PDB entry 5OKI | X-ray diffraction, 4.50 A resolution (low resolution: residue-level contacts below are approximate; hydrogen-bond / salt-bridge calls are withheld) | chains A and G of the 4 polymer chains in the assembly

[Chain A]
Molecule: DNA polymerase epsilon catalytic subunit A
From: Saccharomyces cerevisiae (strain ATCC 204508 / S288c)
Notes: EC 2.7.7.7
Reference sequence: P21951 (DPOE_YEAST); numbering as in UniProt (aligned over 1-524)
Amino-acid sequence (524 residues; numbered 1 to 524; the number before each row is that of its first residue):
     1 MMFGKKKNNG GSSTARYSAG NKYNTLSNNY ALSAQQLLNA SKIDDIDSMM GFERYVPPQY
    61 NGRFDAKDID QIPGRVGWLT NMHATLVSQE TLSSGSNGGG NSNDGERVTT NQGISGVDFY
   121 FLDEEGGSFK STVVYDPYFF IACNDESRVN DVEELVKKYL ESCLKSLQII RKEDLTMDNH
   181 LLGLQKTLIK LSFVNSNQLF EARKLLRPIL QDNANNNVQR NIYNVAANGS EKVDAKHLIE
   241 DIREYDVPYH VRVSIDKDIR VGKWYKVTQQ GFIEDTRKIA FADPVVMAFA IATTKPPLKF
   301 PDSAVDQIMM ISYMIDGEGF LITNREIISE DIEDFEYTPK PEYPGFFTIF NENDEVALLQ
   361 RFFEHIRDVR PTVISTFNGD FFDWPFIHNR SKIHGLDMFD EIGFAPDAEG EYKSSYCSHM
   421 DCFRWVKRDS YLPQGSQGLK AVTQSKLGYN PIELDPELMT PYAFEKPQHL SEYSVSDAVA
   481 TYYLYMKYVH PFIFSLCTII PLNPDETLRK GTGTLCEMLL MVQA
Unresolved in the structure: 1-30, 62-63, 75, 91-105, 170-187, 220-232
Sequence notes: engineered mutation A290 (Asp in P21951), A292 (Glu in P21951)
Cystine bridges: C516 forms a disulfide with the same residue of a neighbouring copy of this chain

[Chain G]
Molecule: Sister chromatid cohesion protein DCC1
From: Saccharomyces cerevisiae (strain ATCC 204508 / S288c)
Reference sequence: P25559 (DCC1_YEAST); residues 1-380 here = UniProt positions 1-380
Amino-acid sequence (380 residues; each row starts with the number of its first residue):
     1 MSINLHSAPE YDPSYKLIQL TPELLDIIQD PVQNHQLRFK SLDKDKSEVV LCSHDKTWVL
    61 KQRKHSNTVL LMREFVPEQP ITFDETLLFG LSKPYMDVVG FAKTESEFET RETHGELNLN
   121 SVPIYNGELD FSDKIMKRSS TKVIGTLEEL LENSPCSALE GISKWHKIGG SVKDGVLCIL
   181 SQDFLFKALH VLLMSAMAES LDLQHLNVED THHAVGKDIE DEFNPYTREI IETVLNKFAV
   241 QEQEAENNTW RLRIPFIAQW YGIQALRKYV SGISMPIDEF LIKWKSLFPP FFPCDIDIDM
   301 LRGYHFKPTD KTVQYIAKST LPMDPKERFK VLFRLQSQWD LEDIKPLIEE LNSRGMKIDS
   361 FIMKYARRKR LGKKTVVTSR
Unresolved in the structure: 1, 245-247, 308-310

[How chain A and chain G interact]
Residue-residue contacts (17; chain A residue first):
  G126(A) - G372(G)
  V285(A) - R370(G)
  F320(A) - M363(G)
  D334(A) - K364(G)
  F346(A) - M356(G)
  F346(A) - K357(G)
  T348(A) - K364(G)
  F350(A) - M363(G)
  R361(A) - R367(G)
  E364(A) - R367(G)
  E364(A) - R380(G)
  H365(A) - M363(G)
  D368(A) - R367(G)
  D368(A) - R368(G)
  D368(A) - K369(G)
  D368(A) - R370(G)
  V369(A) - R370(G)
Other interface residues (no listed pair), chain A (14 interface residues in all): E125, G127
Other interface residues (no listed pair), chain G (11 interface residues in all): S360

[In short]
Chain A and chain G form an interface of 14 and 11 residues respectively.
Chain A is DNA polymerase epsilon catalytic subunit A and chain G is Sister chromatid cohesion protein DCC1,
both from Saccharomyces cerevisiae (strain ATCC 204508 / S288c); the structure, Crystal structure of the
Ctf18-1-8 module from Ctf18-RFC in complex with a 63 kDa fragment of ..., was determined by X-ray diffraction
together with 5OKC from the same study.
